PDB entry 6RWE | electron microscopy, 3.00 A resolution | chains U and M of the 20 polymer chains in the assembly

[Chain U]
Molecule: Nontemplate strand
Organism: synthetic construct
Sequence (70 nucleotides; each row starts with the number of its first residue):
     1 GGTTTAGTCA TGGAGTACAA GTGTGAGGAA AAGTAGTTGG CGTAGCAGGA GAAGTAAAGC
    61 AGTTGAAGAC
Disordered / not traced: 1-10, 43-50, 64-70

[Chain M]
Molecule: DNA-directed RNA polymerase I subunit RPA49
Organism: Saccharomyces cerevisiae
UniProt: Q01080 (RPA49_YEAST); residues 1-415 here = UniProt positions 1-415
Amino-acid sequence (415 residues; row label = number of the first residue in the row):
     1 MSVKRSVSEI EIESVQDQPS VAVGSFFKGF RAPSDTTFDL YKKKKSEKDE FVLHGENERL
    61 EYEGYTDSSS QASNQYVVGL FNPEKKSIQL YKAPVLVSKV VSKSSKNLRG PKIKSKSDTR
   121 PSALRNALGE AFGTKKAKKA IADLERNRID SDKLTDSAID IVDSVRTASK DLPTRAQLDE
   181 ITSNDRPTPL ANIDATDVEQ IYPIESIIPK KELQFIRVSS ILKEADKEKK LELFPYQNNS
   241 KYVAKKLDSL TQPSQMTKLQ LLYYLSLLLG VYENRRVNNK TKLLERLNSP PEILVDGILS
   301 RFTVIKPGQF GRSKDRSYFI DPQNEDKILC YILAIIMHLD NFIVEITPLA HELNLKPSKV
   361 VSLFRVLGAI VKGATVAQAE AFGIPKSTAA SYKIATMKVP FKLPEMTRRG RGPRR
Disordered / not traced: 1-7, 183-184, 402-415
Curated features (UniProtKB/Swiss-Prot):
  - modified residue (Phosphoserine): Ser-34, Ser-151
  - mutagenesis: Glu-325 to Asp-326 (No effect on DNA binding), Lys-356 (K356A: Loss of DNA binding; when associated with A-358), Ser-358 (S358A: Loss of DNA binding; when associated with A-356), Lys-359 (K359A: Loss of DNA binding), Arg-365 (R365A: Loss of DNA binding), Lys-393 (K393A: Loss of DNA binding)
From the paper describing this entry:
  - conformationally variable residues (domain motion): Gln-252
  - binding site for Template strand: Lys-356, Ser-358, Ser-391, Lys-393
  - binding site for Nontemplate strand (chain U): Lys-386, Ser-387

[Chain U / chain M interface]
Residue-residue contacts (6):
  DG25(U) / Pro-385(M)  sugar contact
  DA26(U) / Pro-385(M)  phosphate contact
  DA26(U) / Lys-386(M)  hydrogen bond to the phosphate
  DA26(U) / Ser-387(M)  hydrogen bond to the phosphate
  DG33(U) / Lys-356(M)  phosphate contact
  DT34(U) / Lys-356(M)  salt bridge to the phosphate
Also at the interface, not in a pair above, chain U (6 interface residues in all): DA35, DG51
Also at the interface, not in a pair above, chain M (7 interface residues in all): Phe-132, Arg-365, Thr-388

[Overview]
6 residues of chain U and 7 residues of chain M are in contact; the contacts include 2 hydrogen bonds and 1
salt bridge. Polar contacts include DA26(U)/Lys-386(M), DA26(U)/Ser-387(M) and DT34(U)/Lys-356(M). The paper
reports a binding site for Template strand at Lys-356(M), Ser-358(M) and Ser-391(M) among others; a binding
site for Nontemplate strand (chain U) at Lys-386(M) and Ser-387(M).
Chain U is Nontemplate strand (synthetic construct) and chain M is DNA-directed RNA polymerase I subunit RPA49
(Saccharomyces cerevisiae); the structure, RNA Polymerase I Open Complex conformation 2, was determined by
electron microscopy, deposited together with 6RQH, 6RQL, 6RQT, 6RRD, 6RUI and 6RUO.
